8SY6 - chains J and K of the 8 polymer chains in the assembly; structure by electron microscopy, 3.28 A resolution.

Chain J:
Protein: DNA-directed RNA polymerase subunit beta'
From: Escherichia coli
Notes: EC 2.7.7.6
Reference sequence: P0A8T7 (RPOC_ECOLI); residue numbers follow UniProt; this construct covers 1-1407
Chain sequence (1430 residues; row label = number of the first residue in the row):
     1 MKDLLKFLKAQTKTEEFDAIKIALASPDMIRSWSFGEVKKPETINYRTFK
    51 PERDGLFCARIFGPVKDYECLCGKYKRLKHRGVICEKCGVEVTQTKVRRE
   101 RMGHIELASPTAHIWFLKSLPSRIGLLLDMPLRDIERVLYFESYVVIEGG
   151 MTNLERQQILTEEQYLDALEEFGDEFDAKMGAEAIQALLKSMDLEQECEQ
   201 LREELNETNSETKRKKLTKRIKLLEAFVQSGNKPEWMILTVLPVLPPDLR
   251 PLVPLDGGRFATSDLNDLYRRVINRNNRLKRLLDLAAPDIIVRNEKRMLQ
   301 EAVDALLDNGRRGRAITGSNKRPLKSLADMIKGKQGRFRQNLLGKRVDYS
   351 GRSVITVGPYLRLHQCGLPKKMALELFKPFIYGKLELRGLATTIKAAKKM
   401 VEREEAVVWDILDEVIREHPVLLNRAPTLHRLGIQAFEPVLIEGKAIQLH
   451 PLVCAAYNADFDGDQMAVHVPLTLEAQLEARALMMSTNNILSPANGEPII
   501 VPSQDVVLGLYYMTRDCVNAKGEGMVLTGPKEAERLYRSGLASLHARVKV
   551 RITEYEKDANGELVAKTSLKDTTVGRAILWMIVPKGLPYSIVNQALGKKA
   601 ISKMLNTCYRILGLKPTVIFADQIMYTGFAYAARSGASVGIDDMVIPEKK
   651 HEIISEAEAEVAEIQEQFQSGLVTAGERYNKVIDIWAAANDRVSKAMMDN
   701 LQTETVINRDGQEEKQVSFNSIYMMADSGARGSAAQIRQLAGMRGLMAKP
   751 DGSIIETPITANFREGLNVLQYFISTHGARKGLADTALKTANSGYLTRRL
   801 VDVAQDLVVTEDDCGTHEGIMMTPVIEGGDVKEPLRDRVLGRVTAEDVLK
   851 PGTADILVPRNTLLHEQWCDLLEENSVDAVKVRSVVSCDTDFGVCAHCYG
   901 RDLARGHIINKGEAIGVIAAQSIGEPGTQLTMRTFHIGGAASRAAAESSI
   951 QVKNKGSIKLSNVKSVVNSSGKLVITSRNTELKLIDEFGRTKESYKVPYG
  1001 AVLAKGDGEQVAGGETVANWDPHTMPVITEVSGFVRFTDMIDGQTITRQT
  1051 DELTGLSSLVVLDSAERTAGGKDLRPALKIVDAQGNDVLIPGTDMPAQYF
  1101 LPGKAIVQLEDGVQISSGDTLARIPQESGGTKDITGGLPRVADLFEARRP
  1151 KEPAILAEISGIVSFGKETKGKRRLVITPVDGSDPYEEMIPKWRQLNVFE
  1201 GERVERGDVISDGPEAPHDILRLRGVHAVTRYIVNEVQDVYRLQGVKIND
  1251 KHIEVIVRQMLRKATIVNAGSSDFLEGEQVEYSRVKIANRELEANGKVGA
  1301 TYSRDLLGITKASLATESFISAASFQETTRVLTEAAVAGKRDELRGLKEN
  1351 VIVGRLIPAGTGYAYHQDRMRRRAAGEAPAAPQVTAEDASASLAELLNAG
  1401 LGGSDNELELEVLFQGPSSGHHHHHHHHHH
Not modelled in the structure: 1-15, 143-180, 206-214, 1162-1203, 1374-1430
Differences from the reference sequence: expression tag (1408-1430)
Curated features (UniProtKB/Swiss-Prot):
  - binding site (Zn(2+)): Cys70, Cys72, Cys85, Cys88, Cys814, Cys888, Cys895, Cys898
  - binding site (Mg(2+)): Asp460, Asp462, Asp464
  - modified residue: Lys983 (N6-acetyllysine)
  - mutagenesis: Gln504 (Q504P: Resistant to antibiotics salinamide A and B), Asn690 (N690D: Resistant to antibiotics salinamide A and B), Met697 (M697V: Resistant to antibiotics salinamide A and B), Ala735 (A735T: Resistant to antibiotics salinamide A and B), Arg738 (R738C/H/P/S: Resistant to antibiotics salinamide A and B), Ala748 (A748E: Resistant to antibiotics salinamide A and B), Pro758 (P758S/T: Resistant to antibiotics salinamide A and B), Phe763 (F763C: Resistant to antibiotics salinamide A and B), Ser775 (S775A: Resistant to antibiotics salinamide A and B), Ala779 (A779T/V: Resistant to antibiotics salinamide A and B), Arg780 (R780C: Resistant to antibiotics salinamide A and B), Gly782 (G782A/C: Resistant to antibiotics salinamide A and B), 1 further mutagenesis entry in UniProt
Bound ions: Zn2+ site 1: Cys72, Glu86, Lys87; Mg2+: Asp460, Asp462, Asp464 (together with UTP); Zn2+ site 2: Cys814, Cys888, Cys895, Cys898
Ligand contacts:
  - 2'-deoxyguanosine-5'-monophosphate (DGP): Leu255, Asp256, Arg259, Ala261, Thr262
  - UTP (uridine 5'-triphosphate): Arg425, Pro427, Asn458, Asp460, Asp462, Asp464, Met932, Phe935, His936
Reported in the primary citation:
  - binding site for UTP: Arg425, Met932, Phe935, His936

Chain K:
Protein: DNA-directed RNA polymerase subunit omega
From: Escherichia coli
Notes: EC 2.7.7.6
Reference sequence: P0A800 (RPOZ_ECOLI); residue numbers follow UniProt; this construct covers 1-91
Chain sequence (91 residues; each row starts with the number of its first residue):
     1 MARVTVQDAVEKIGNRFDLVLVAARRARQMQVGGKDPLVPEENDKTTVIA
    51 LREIEEGLINNQILDVRERQEQQEQEAAELQAVTAIAEGRR
Not modelled in the structure: 75-91

How chain J and chain K interact:
Contacting residue pairs - 37 pairs, chain J then chain K:
  Arg362(J) with Val4(K)
  His364(J) with Val4(K)
  Glu414(J) with Lys45(K)
  Val415(J) with Lys45(K)
  Arg417(J) with Asn43(K), hydrogen bond (side chain-backbone)
  Glu418(J) with Arg3(K); Asp44(K); Lys45(K), hydrogen bond (side chain-backbone); Val48(K)
  His419(J) with Lys45(K)
  Leu474(J) with Arg28(K); Gln31(K); Thr47(K)
  Glu475(J) with Ala23(K); Ala24(K); Arg28(K), salt bridge
  Leu478(J) with Leu19(K); Val22(K), hydrophobic; Ala23(K), hydrophobic; Thr47(K); Leu51(K), hydrophobic
  Glu479(J) with Leu19(K)
  Arg481(J) with Arg3(K), hydrogen bond (side chain-backbone); Leu51(K)
  Ala482(J) with Arg16(K), hydrogen bond (backbone-side chain)
  Leu483(J) with Arg16(K); Phe17(K), hydrophobic; Leu19(K), hydrophobic
  Thr487(J) with Val4(K), hydrogen bond (side chain-backbone)
  Asn488(J) with Arg16(K)
  Leu614(J) with Thr5(K)
  Lys615(J) with Met1(K); Val4(K)
  Arg905(J) with Arg16(K)
  Asn910(J) with Asn15(K)
  Gly1360(J) with Phe17(K)
  Thr1361(J) with Phe17(K)
Interface residues without a listed pair, chain J (29 interface residues in all): Lys384, Glu438, Thr473, Gln477, Met485, Lys911, Glu913
Interface residues without a listed pair, chain K (26 interface residues in all): Val6, Gln7, Gly14, Val20, Ala27, Glu42, Thr46

Summary:
Chain J and chain K form an interface of 29 and 26 residues respectively; the contacts include 5 hydrogen
bonds and 1 salt bridge. Among the polar pairs are Glu475(J)-Arg28(K), Arg417(J)-Asn43(K) and
Glu418(J)-Lys45(K). Bound to chain J: 2'-deoxyguanosine-5'-monophosphate and UTP. The paper reports a binding
site for UTP at Arg425(J), Met932(J) and Phe935(J) among others.
Here chain J is DNA-directed RNA polymerase subunit beta' and chain K is DNA-directed RNA polymerase subunit
omega, both from Escherichia coli. Entry 8SY6 (E. coli DNA-directed RNA polymerase transcription elongation
complex bound the unnatural dB-UTP base pair in the ...) was determined by electron microscopy (same
publication as 8SY5 and 8SY7).
